PDB entry 6LEP | X-ray diffraction, 2.60 A resolution | chain A

[Chain A]
Protein: Sulf_transp domain-containing protein
Organism: Spirochaeta thermophila
Reference sequence: G0GAP6 (G0GAP6_SPITZ); residues 1-328 here = UniProt positions 1-328
Chain sequence (339 residues; each row starts with the number of its first residue):
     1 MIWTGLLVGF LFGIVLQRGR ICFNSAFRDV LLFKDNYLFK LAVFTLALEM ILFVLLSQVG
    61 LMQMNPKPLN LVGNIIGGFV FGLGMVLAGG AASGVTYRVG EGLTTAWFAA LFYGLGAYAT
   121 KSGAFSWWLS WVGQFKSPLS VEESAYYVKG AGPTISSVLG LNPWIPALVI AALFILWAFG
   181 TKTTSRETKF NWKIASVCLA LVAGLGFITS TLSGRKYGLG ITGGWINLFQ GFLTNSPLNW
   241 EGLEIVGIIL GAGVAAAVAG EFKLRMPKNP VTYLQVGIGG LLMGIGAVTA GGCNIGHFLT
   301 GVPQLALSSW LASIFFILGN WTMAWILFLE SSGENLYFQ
Not modelled in the structure: 32-36, 182-186, 329-339
Sequence notes: engineered mutation Ala-91 (Cys in G0GAP6); expression tag (329-339)
Ligand contacts: thiosulfate (THJ): Lys-67, Arg-215, Tyr-217, Gly-220, Ile-221, Thr-222, Gly-223, Glu-241, Gly-291, Gly-292, Cys-293, Gly-296
What the authors report for this chain:
  - mutagenesis - C293A: abolished growth in response to thiosulfate
  - mutagenesis - C22A: unchanged growth in response to thiosulfate
  - mutagenesis - K67A, R215A, E241A: unchanged growth
  - mutagenesis - K67A/R215A: decreased growth

[Summary]
Chain A binds thiosulfate. The paper reports that C293A abolishes growth in response to thiosulfate;
K67A/R215A reduce growth; 6 substitutions were tested in all.
Chain A is Sulf_transp domain-containing protein (Spirochaeta thermophila); the structure, Crystal structure
of thiosulfate transporter YeeE inactive mutant - C91A, was determined by X-ray diffraction (same publication
as 6LEO).
